Entry 6EF2 (electron microscopy, 4.27 A resolution (low resolution: residue-level contacts below are approximate; hydrogen-bond / salt-bridge calls are withheld)); this record covers chains I and J of the 14 polymer chains in the assembly.

# Chain I
Name: 26S proteasome regulatory subunit 4 homolog
Organism: Saccharomyces cerevisiae (strain ATCC 204508 / S288c)
Reference sequence: P40327 (PRS4_YEAST); residues 178-437 here = UniProt positions 178-437
Sequence (260 residues; each row starts with the number of its first residue):
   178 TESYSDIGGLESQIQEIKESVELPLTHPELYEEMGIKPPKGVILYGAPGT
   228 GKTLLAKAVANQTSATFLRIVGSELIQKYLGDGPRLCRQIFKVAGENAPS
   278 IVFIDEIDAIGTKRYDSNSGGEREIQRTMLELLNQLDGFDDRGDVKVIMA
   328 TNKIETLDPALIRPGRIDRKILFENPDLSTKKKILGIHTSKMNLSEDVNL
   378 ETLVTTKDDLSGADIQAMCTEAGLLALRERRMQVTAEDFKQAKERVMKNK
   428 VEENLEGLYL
Swiss-Prot annotation at these positions:
  - binding site (ATP): Gly-223 to Thr-230
  - cross-link (Glycyl lysine isopeptide (Lys-Gly)): Lys-234 (interchain with G-Cter in ubiquitin), Lys-255 (interchain with G-Cter in ubiquitin), Lys-290 (interchain with G-Cter in ubiquitin)
  - mutagenesis: Lys-229 (K229Q: 73% loss of ATPase activity)
Small-molecule neighbours:
  - ATP (adenosine-5'-triphosphate), molecule 1: Asp-183, Ile-184, Pro-225, Gly-226, Thr-227, Gly-228, Lys-229, Thr-230, Leu-231, Glu-283, Asn-329, Ile-361, His-365, Gly-389, Ala-390, Gln-393
  - ATP, molecule 2: Leu-310, Asp-314, Arg-340, Arg-343

# Chain J
Name: 26S proteasome regulatory subunit 8 homolog
Organism: Saccharomyces cerevisiae (strain ATCC 204508 / S288c)
Reference sequence: Q01939 (PRS8_YEAST); residue numbers follow UniProt; this construct covers 144-405
Sequence (262 residues; row label = number of the first residue in the row):
   144 DSTYDMVGGLTKQIKEIKEVIELPVKHPELFESLGIAQPKGVILYGPPGT
   194 GKTLLARAVAHHTDCKFIRVSGAELVQKYIGEGSRMVRELFVMAREHAPS
   244 IIFMDEIDSIGSTRVEGSGGGDSEVQRTMLELLNQLDGFETSKNIKIIMA
   294 TNRLDILDPALLRPGRIDRKIEFPPPSVAARAEILRIHSRKMNLTRGINL
   344 RKVAEKMNGCSGADVKGVCTEAGMYALRERRIHVTQEDFELAVGKVMNKN
   394 QETAISVAKLFK
Swiss-Prot annotation at these positions:
  - binding site (ATP): Gly-189 to Thr-196
Small-molecule neighbours:
  - ATP (adenosine-5'-triphosphate), molecule 1: Met-149, Val-150, Gly-151, Pro-191, Gly-192, Thr-193, Gly-194, Lys-195, Thr-196, Leu-197, Asp-248, Glu-249, Ile-327, His-331, Gly-355, Ala-356, Lys-359
  - ATP, molecule 2: Leu-273, Asn-277, Arg-306, Arg-309

# Chain I / chain J interface
Pairs across the interface (38; chain I residue first):
  Gly-226(I) with Arg-306(J)
  Thr-230(I) with Asn-277(J); Leu-279(J)
  Lys-234(I) with Gln-278(J)
  Phe-244(I) with Leu-279(J)
  Val-248(I) with Arg-231(J); Thr-271(J); Glu-274(J)
  Ser-250(I) with Glu-267(J)
  Glu-251(I) with Arg-231(J)
  Ile-253(I) with Gly-224(J); Glu-267(J)
  Gln-254(I) with Ile-223(J)
  Lys-255(I) with Ile-223(J)
  Glu-283(I) with Arg-270(J); Leu-273(J)
  Asp-285(I) with Arg-257(J)
  Ala-286(I) with Glu-267(J)
  Tyr-292(I) with Glu-259(J); Gly-260(J)
  Gly-298(I) with Ile-223(J)
  Lys-330(I) with Arg-257(J)
  Lys-368(I) with Gly-178(J); Ile-179(J)
  Met-369(I) with Ile-179(J)
  Asp-391(I) with Pro-307(J)
  Thr-397(I) with Phe-174(J); Ile-179(J); Ala-180(J)
  Glu-398(I) with Arg-312(J)
  Leu-401(I) with Glu-162(J); Arg-312(J)
  Leu-404(I) with Leu-173(J)
  Met-409(I) with Leu-177(J)
  Arg-422(I) with Glu-159(J); Arg-312(J)
  Lys-425(I) with Tyr-188(J)
  Asn-426(I) with Lys-313(J)
Interface residues without a listed pair, chain I (34 interface residues in all): Pro-225, Phe-280, Ile-302, Asn-329, Ala-390, Gln-393, Ala-394
Interface residues without a listed pair, chain J (33 interface residues in all): Tyr-222, Ser-227, Ser-261, Phe-282, Gly-308, Asp-311

# Overview
34 residues of chain I and 33 residues of chain J are in contact. One ATP molecule is bound between chain I
and chain J. Bound to chain I: ATP. Chain J binds ATP.
Here chain I is 26S proteasome regulatory subunit 4 homolog and chain J is 26S proteasome regulatory subunit 8
homolog, both from Saccharomyces cerevisiae (strain ATCC 204508 / S288c). Entry 6EF2 (Yeast 26S proteasome
bound to ubiquitinated substrate (5T motor state)) was determined by electron microscopy, deposited together
with 6EF0 and 6EF1.
